Entry 9FWD (X-ray diffraction, 1.93 A resolution); this record covers chain A.

# Chain A
Molecule: Indole-3-acetic acid-amido synthetase GH3.6
From: Arabidopsis thaliana
Notes: EC 6.3.2.-
Reference sequence: Q9LSQ4 (GH36_ARATH); residue numbers follow UniProt; this construct covers 1-612
Amino-acid sequence (620 residues; each row starts with the number of its first residue; numbers below 1 keep their minus sign (Met-7 is residue -7)):
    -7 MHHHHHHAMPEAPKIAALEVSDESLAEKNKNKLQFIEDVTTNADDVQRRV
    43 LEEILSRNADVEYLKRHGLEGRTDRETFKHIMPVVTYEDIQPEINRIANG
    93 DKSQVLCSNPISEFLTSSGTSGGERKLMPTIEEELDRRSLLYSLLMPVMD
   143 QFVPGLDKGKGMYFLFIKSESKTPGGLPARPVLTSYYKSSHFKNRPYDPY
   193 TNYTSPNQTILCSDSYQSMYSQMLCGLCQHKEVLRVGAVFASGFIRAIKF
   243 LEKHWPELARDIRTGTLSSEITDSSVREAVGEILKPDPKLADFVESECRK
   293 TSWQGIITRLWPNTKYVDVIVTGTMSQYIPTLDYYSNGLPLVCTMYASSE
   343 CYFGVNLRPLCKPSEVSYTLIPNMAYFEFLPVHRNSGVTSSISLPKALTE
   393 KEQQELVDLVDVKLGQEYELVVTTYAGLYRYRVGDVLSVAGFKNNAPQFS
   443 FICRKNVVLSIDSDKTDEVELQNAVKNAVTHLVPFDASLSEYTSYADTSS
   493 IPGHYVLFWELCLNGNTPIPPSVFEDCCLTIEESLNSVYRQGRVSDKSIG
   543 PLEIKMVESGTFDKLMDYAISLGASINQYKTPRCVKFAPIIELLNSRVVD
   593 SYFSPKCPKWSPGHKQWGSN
Disordered / not traced: -7 to 12, 376-387, 610-612
Differences from the reference sequence: initiating methionine (-7); expression tag (-6 to 0)
Residues lining bound ligands: adenosine monophosphate (AMP): Ser109, Ser110, Val174, Ile312, Thr314, Gly315, Met337, Tyr338, Ala339, Ser340, Ser341, Glu342, Phe345, Tyr360, Val425, Asp427, Phe443, Arg446, Lys457

# Summary
Bound to chain A: adenosine monophosphate.
Chain A is Indole-3-acetic acid-amido synthetase GH3.6 (Arabidopsis thaliana); the structure, Structure of
indole-3-acetic acid-amido synthetase GH3.6 from A.thaliana in complex with AMP, was determined by X-ray
diffraction, deposited together with 9FXD.
